PDB entry 4PU3 | X-ray diffraction, 3.39 A resolution | chains D and P of the 6 polymer chains in the assembly

# Chain D
Molecule: Toxin-antitoxin system antidote transcriptional repressor Xre family
Organism: Shewanella oneidensis
Reference sequence: Q8EIX4 (Q8EIX4_SHEON); residues 20-97 here correspond to UniProt positions 1-78 (UniProt number = residue number - 19)
Chain sequence (118 residues; row label = number of the first residue in the row; numbers below 1 keep their minus sign (Met-20 is residue -20)):
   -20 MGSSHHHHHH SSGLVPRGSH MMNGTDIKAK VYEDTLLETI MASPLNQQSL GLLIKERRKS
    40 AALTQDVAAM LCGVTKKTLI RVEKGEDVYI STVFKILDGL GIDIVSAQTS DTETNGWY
Not modelled in the structure: -20 to 18, 87-94
Sequence notes: expression tag (-20 to 19)

# Chain P
Molecule: Operator DNA
Sequence (26 nucleotides; numbered 1 to 26; the number before each row is that of its first residue):
     1 ATTAGGTGTA CTTATCTACA CTTTTT
Not modelled in the structure: 25-26

# Interface between chain D and chain P
Residue-residue contacts (16):
  Gly52(D) - DC16(P)  phosphate contact
  Val53(D) - DC16(P)  phosphate contact
  Thr54(D) - DC16(P)  hydrogen bond to the phosphate
  Thr54(D) - DT17(P)  phosphate contact
  Lys56(D) - DT15(P)  base contact
  Lys56(D) - DC16(P)  base contact
  Thr57(D) - DT15(P)  phosphate contact
  Thr57(D) - DC16(P)  hydrogen bond to the phosphate
  Arg60(D) - DA14(P)  salt bridge to the phosphate
  Arg60(D) - DT15(P)  salt bridge to the phosphate
  Asp66(D) - DA14(P)  phosphate contact
  Val67(D) - DA14(P)  phosphate contact
  Val67(D) - DT15(P)  phosphate contact
  Tyr68(D) - DA14(P)  phosphate contact
  Tyr68(D) - DT15(P)  hydrogen bond to the phosphate
  Thr71(D) - DT15(P)  hydrogen bond to the phosphate
Also at the interface, not in a pair above, chain P (5 interface residues in all): DT13

# In short
10 residues of chain D face 5 of chain P across their interface; the contacts include 4 hydrogen bonds and 2
salt bridges. Polar pairs include Thr54(D)-DC16(P), Thr57(D)-DC16(P) and Tyr68(D)-DT15(P).
Chain D is Toxin-antitoxin system antidote transcriptional repressor Xre family (Shewanella oneidensis) and
chain P is Operator DNA; the structure, Shewanella oneidensis MR-1 Toxin Antitoxin System HipA, HipB and its
operator DNA complex (space group P212121), was determined by X-ray diffraction, deposited together with 4PU4,
4PU5, 4PU7 and 4PU8.
